PDB entry 2IVU | X-ray diffraction, 2.50 A resolution | chain A

== Chain A ==
Molecule: Proto-oncogene tyrosine-protein kinase receptor ret precursor
From: Homo sapiens
Notes: EC 2.7.10.1; fragment: tyrosine kinase domain, residues 705-1013
Reference sequence: P07949 (RET_HUMAN); numbering as in UniProt (aligned over 705-1013)
Sequence (314 residues; each row starts with the number of its first residue):
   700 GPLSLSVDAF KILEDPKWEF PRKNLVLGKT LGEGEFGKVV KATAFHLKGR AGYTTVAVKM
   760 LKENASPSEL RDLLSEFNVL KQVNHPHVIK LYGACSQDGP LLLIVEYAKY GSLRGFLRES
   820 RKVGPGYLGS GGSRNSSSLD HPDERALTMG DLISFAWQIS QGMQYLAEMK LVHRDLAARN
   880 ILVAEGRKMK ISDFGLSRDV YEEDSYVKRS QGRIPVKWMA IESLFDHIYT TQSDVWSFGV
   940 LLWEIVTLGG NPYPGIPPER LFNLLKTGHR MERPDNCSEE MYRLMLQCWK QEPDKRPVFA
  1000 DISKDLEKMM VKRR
Disordered / not traced: 713, 821-843, 1013
Modified / non-standard residues: Tyr905 (o-phosphotyrosine; PTR)
Small-molecule neighbours: Vandetanib (ZD6): Leu730, Gly731, Val738, Ala756, Val757, Lys758, Glu775, Leu779, Ile788, Leu802, Val804, Glu805, Tyr806, Ala807, Lys808, Tyr809, Gly810, Leu881, Ser891, Asp892
Swiss-Prot annotation at these positions:
  - active site: Asp874 (Proton acceptor)
  - binding site (ATP): Leu730 to Val738, Lys758
  - binding site (semaxanib): Glu805 to Ala807
  - site: Asp707, Ala708 (Cleavage), Leu712, Glu713 (Breakpoint for translocation to form PCM1-RET)
  - modified residue (Phosphotyrosine): Tyr806, Tyr809, Tyr826, Tyr900, Tyr905, Tyr981
  - natural variant: Leu730 (L730I: Confers resistance to vandetanib, lenvatinib, cabozantinib and nintedanib inhibitors; L730V: Confers resistance to vandetanib, cabozantinib and nintedanib inhibitors), Glu732 (E732K: Confers resistance to cabozantinib inhibitor), Val738 (V738A: Confers resistance to vandetanib, lenvatinib, cabozantinib and nintedanib inhibitors), Glu762 (E762Q: In HSCR1), Ser765 (S765P: In HSCR1), Ser767 (S767R: In HSCR1), Glu768 (E768D: In MTC), Val778 (V778I: In a patient with renal agenesis; uncertain significance), Asn783 (N783S: In HSCR1), Leu790 (L790F: In MEN2A and MTC), Tyr791 (Y791F: In HSCR1, pheochromocytoma, MTC and MEN2A), Val804 (V804L: In MTC; V804M: In MTC), 24 further natural variant entries in UniProt
  - mutagenesis: Asp707 (D707N: Impaired cleavage by caspase-3 and loss of induced cell death), Glu734 (E734A: Enhanced protein autophosphorylation due to enhanced substrate presentation in trans), Lys758 (K758R/M: Loss of kinase activity. No effect on interaction with and dissociation from CBLC and CD2AP), Arg912 (R912A: Enhanced protein autophosphorylation due to enhanced substrate presentation in trans), Ile913 (I913A: Enhanced protein autophosphorylation due to enhanced substrate presentation in trans)
What the authors report for this chain:
  - binding site for formate: Arg873
  - conformationally variable residues (order/disorder transition, side-chain flip): Phe735, Glu805
  - binding site for Vandetanib: Val804
  - contacts within the chain: Glu775-Asp892 (water-mediated contact)
  - mutagenesis - V804A, V804G: increased binding to Vandetanib (citing earlier work)
  - specificity-determining residues: Val804
  - specificity-determining residues: Thr729, Glu734 (proposed by the authors, not directly observed)
  - post-translational modification sites: Tyr752, Tyr826, Tyr900, Tyr928, Tyr981
  - disease-associated variants - W942C, F961L: decreased stability (proposed by the authors, not directly observed)
  - disease-associated variants - R873Q, F893L, G894S, R897Q, K907E: decreased catalytic activity (proposed by the authors, not directly observed)
  - disease-associated variants - E734K, S765P, S767R (proposed by the authors, not directly observed)
  - disease-associated variants - E762Q, R982C: unchanged stability (proposed by the authors, not directly observed)
  - disease-associated variants - P766S, E768D/A919P, L790F, Y791F, V804M/Y806C, R844L, A883F, S891A, M918T: increased signaling (citing earlier work)

== Overview ==
Ligands of chain A: Vandetanib. Curated annotation (UniProt) lists active-site residue Asp874, 10 ATP-binding
residues, 3 semaxanib-binding residues and 6 mutagenesis sites. The paper reports a binding site for formate
at Arg873; P766S, E768D/A919P and L790F, among others, increase signaling; 20 substitutions were tested in
all.
Chain A is Proto-oncogene tyrosine-protein kinase receptor ret precursor (Homo sapiens); the structure,
Crystal structure of phosphorylated RET tyrosine kinase domain complexed with the inhibitor ZD6474, was
determined by X-ray diffraction (same publication as 2IVS, 2IVT and 2IVV).
